PDB entry 4EXY | X-ray diffraction, 1.47 A resolution | chain A

# Chain A
Protein: Beta-lactamase NDM-1
Source organism: Klebsiella pneumoniae
Notes: EC 3.5.2.6
UniProt: C7C422 (BLAN1_KLEPN); numbering as in UniProt (aligned over 1-270)
Chain sequence (272 residues; row label = number of the first residue in the row):
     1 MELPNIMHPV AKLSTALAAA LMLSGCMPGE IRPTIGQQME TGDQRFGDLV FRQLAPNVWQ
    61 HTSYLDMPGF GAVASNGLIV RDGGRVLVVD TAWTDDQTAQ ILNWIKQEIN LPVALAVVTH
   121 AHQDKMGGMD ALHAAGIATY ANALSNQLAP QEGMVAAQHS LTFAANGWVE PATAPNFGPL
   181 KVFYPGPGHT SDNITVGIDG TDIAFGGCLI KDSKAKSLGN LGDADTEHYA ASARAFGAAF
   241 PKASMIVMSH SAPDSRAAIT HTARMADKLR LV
Disordered / not traced: 1-41
Differences from the reference sequence: expression tag (271-272)
Bound ions: Zn2+ site 1: H120, H122, H189 (together with 1,2-ethanediol); Zn2+ site 2: D124, C208, H250 (together with 1,2-ethanediol)
Curated features (UniProtKB/Swiss-Prot):
  - binding site (Zn(2+)): H120, H122, D124, H189, C208, H250
  - binding site (substrate): K211, N220

# Summary
H120, H122 and H189 coordinate Zn2+ site 1. D124, C208 and H250 coordinate Zn2+ site 2. From UniProt: 6
Zn2+-binding residues and substrate-binding residues K211 and N220.
Chain A is Beta-lactamase NDM-1 (Klebsiella pneumoniae); the structure, Crystal structure of NDM-1 bound to
ethylene glycol, was determined by X-ray diffraction, deposited together with 4EYB, 4EXS, 4EY2, 4EYF and 4EYL.
